6WCJ - chains D and M of the 15 polymer chains in the assembly; structure by electron microscopy, 6.30 A resolution (low resolution: residue-level contacts below are approximate; hydrogen-bond / salt-bridge calls are withheld).

# Chain D (and M)
Molecule: Clathrin heavy chain 1
Source organism: Bos taurus
Notes: chain M of this document is another copy of the same molecule, construct and numbering; everything in this record applies to it too
Reference sequence: P49951 (CLH1_BOVIN); numbering as in UniProt (aligned over 1-1675)
Amino-acid sequence (1675 residues; row label = number of the first residue in the row):
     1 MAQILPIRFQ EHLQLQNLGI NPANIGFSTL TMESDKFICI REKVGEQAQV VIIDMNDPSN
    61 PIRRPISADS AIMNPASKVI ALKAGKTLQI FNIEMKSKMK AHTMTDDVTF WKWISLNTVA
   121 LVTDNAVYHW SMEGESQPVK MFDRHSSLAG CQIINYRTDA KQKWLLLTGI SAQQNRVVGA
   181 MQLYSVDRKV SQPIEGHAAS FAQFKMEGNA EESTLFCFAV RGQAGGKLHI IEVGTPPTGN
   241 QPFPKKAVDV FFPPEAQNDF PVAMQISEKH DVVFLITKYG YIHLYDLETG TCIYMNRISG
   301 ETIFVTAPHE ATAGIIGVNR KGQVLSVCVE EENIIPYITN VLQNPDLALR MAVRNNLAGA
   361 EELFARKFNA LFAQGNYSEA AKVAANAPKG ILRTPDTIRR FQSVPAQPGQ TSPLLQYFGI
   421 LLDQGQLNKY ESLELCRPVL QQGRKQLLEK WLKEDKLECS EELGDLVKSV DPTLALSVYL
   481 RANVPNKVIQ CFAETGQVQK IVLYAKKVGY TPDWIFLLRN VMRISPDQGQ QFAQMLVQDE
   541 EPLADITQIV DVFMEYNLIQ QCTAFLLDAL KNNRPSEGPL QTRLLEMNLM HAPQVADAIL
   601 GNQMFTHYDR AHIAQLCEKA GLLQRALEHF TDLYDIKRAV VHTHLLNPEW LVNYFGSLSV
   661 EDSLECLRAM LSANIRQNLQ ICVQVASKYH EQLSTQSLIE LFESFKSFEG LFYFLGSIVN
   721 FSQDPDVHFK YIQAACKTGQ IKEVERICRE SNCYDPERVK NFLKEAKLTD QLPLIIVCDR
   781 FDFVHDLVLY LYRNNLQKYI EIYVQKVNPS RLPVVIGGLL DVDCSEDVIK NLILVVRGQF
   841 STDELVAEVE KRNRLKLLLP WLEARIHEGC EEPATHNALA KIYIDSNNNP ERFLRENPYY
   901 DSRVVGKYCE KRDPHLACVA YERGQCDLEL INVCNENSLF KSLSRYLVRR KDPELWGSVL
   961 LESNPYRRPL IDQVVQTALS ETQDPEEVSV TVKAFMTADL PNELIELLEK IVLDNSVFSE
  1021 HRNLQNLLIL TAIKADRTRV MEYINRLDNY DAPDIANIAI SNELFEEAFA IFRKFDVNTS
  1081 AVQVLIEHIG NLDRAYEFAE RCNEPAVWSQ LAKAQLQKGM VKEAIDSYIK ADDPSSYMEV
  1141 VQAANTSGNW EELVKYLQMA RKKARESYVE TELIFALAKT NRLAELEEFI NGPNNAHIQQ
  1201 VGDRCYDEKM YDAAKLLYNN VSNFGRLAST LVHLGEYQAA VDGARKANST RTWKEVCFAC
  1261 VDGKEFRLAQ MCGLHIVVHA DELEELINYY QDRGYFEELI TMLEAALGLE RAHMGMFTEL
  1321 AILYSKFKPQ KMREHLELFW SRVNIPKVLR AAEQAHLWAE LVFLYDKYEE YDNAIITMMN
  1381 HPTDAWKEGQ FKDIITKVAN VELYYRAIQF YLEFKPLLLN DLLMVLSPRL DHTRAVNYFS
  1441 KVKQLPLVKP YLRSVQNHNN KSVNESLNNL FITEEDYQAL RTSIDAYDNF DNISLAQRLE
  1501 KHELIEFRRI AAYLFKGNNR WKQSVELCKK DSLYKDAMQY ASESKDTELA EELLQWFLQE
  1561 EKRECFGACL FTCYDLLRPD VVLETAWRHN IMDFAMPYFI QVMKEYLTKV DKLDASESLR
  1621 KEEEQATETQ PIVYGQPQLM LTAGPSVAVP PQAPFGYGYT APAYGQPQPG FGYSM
Disordered / not traced: 1-1247, 1642-1675 (chain M: 1-634, 1076-1675)
Curated features (UniProtKB/Swiss-Prot):
  - region: Ala68 to Asp107 (WD40-like repeat 2), Thr302 to Glu330 (WD40-like repeat 7), Glu449 to Asp465 (Binding site for the uncoating ATPase, involved in lattice disassembly)
  - modified residue: Ala2 (N-acetylalanine), Ser67 (Phosphoserine), Thr105 (Phosphothreonine), Tyr184 (Phosphotyrosine), Thr394 (Phosphothreonine), Tyr634 (Phosphotyrosine), Lys737 (N6-succinyllysine), Lys856 (N6-acetyllysine), Tyr899 (Phosphotyrosine), Ser1167 (Phosphoserine), Tyr1206 (Phosphotyrosine), Ser1229 (Phosphoserine), Lys1441 (N6-acetyllysine), Tyr1477 (Phosphotyrosine), Tyr1487 (Phosphotyrosine), Ser1494 (Phosphoserine), Lys1501 (N6-acetyllysine)

# Chain D / chain M interface
Residue-residue contacts (13; chain D residue first):
  Pro1631(D) - Lys737(M)
  Pro1631(D) - Thr738(M)
  Pro1631(D) - Gly739(M)
  Tyr1634(D) - Phe708(M)
  Tyr1634(D) - Glu709(M)
  Tyr1634(D) - Thr738(M)
  Gly1635(D) - Thr738(M)
  Gln1636(D) - Glu709(M)
  Leu1639(D) - Glu709(M)
  Leu1639(D) - Tyr713(M)
  Met1640(D) - Glu709(M)
  Met1640(D) - Tyr713(M)
  Leu1641(D) - Tyr713(M)
Other interface residues (no listed pair), chain M (8 interface residues in all): Arg676, Gln740

# Summary
7 residues of chain D and 8 residues of chain M are in contact.
Chain D and chain M are both Clathrin heavy chain 1 (Bos taurus); the structure, Asymmetric vertex of the
clathrin minicoat cage, was determined by electron microscopy.
